8AJB - chains A and B of the 24 polymer chains in the assembly; structure by electron microscopy, 4.30 A resolution (low resolution: residue-level contacts below are approximate; hydrogen-bond / salt-bridge calls are withheld).

[Chain A (and B)]
Protein: Crescentin
Organism: Caulobacter vibrioides
Notes: chain B of this document is another copy of the same molecule, construct and numbering; everything in this record applies to it too
UniProtKB: A0A8F8EC09 (A0A8F8EC09_CAUVI); the construct has insertions or renumbered stretches relative to UniProt, so the offset changes along the chain: 1-405 = UniProt 1-405; 409-460 = UniProt 406-457
Sequence (460 residues; numbered 1 to 460; the number before each row is that of its first residue):
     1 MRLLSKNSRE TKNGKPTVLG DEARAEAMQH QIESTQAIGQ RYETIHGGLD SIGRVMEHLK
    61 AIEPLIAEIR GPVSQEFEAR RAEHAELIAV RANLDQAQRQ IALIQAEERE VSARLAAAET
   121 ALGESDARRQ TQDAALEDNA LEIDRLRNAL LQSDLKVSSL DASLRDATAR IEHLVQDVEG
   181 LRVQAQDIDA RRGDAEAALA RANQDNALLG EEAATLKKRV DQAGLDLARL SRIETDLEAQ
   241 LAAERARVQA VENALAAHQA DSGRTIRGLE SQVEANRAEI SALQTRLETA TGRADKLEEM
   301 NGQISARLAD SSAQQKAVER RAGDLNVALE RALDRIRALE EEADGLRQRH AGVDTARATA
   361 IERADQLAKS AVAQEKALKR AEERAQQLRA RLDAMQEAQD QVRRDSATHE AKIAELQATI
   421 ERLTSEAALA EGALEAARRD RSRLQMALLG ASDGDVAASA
Disordered / not traced: 1-32, 278-460 (chain B: 1-39, 278-460)
Differences from the reference sequence: insertion (406-408)

[Interface between chain A and chain B]
Residue-residue contacts (118):
  R80(A) with R80(B); E83(B)
  L87(A) with E83(B); L87(B)
  V90(A) with V90(B)
  N93(A) with L94(B)
  L94(A) with V90(B); N93(B); L94(B)
  Q100(A) with I101(B)
  I101(A) with Q100(B); I101(B)
  I104(A) with I104(B)
  Q105(A) with I104(B)
  E107(A) with E108(B)
  E108(A) with I104(B); E107(B); E108(B)
  V111(A) with E108(B); V111(B); L115(B)
  R114(A) with L115(B)
  L115(A) with V111(B); R114(B); L115(B)
  A118(A) with L122(B)
  A121(A) with L122(B); R129(B)
  L122(A) with A121(B); L122(B)
  S125(A) with S125(B); R129(B)
  R128(A) with R129(B)
  R129(A) with R128(B)
  Q132(A) with D133(B); L136(B)
  A135(A) with L136(B)
  L136(A) with Q132(B); L136(B); N139(B)
  N139(A) with L136(B); N139(B); A140(B); I143(B)
  E142(A) with I143(B)
  I143(A) with E142(B); I143(B)
  L146(A) with L146(B)
  A149(A) with L150(B)
  L150(A) with L150(B)
  S153(A) with S153(B); D154(B)
  K156(A) with V157(B)
  V157(A) with V157(B)
  L160(A) with V157(B); L160(B); D161(B); L164(B)
  L164(A) with L160(B); S163(B); L164(B)
  R170(A) with I171(B); E172(B)
  I171(A) with R170(B); I171(B)
  L174(A) with L174(B); V175(B)
  V175(A) with L174(B)
  D177(A) with V178(B)
  V178(A) with D177(B); V178(B)
  L181(A) with L181(B)
  R182(A) with L181(B)
  I188(A) with I188(B); D189(B); R192(B)
  D189(A) with I188(B)
  R191(A) with R192(B); E196(B)
  R192(A) with R191(B); R192(B)
  A195(A) with R192(B); A195(B)
  A198(A) with L199(B)
  L199(A) with A198(B)
  A202(A) with A202(B)
  N206(A) with D205(B)
  L209(A) with N206(B); L209(B)
  G210(A) with L209(B)
  A213(A) with E212(B)
  L216(A) with L216(B); K217(B)
  K217(A) with L216(B)
  V220(A) with L216(B)
  L227(A) with D226(B); L227(B); L230(B)
  L230(A) with L227(B); L230(B)
  L237(A) with L237(B); L241(B)
  L241(A) with L237(B); Q240(B)
  R245(A) with Q240(B); E244(B)
  V248(A) with E244(B); R247(B); V248(B)
  Q249(A) with E244(B)
  V251(A) with V251(B)
  L255(A) with L255(B)
  I266(A) with T265(B); L269(B)
  L269(A) with L269(B)
  V273(A) with V273(B); N276(B)
  N276(A) with N276(B)
Interface residues without a listed pair, chain A (87 interface residues in all): A97, R109, E124, D133, R147, D161, S163, E196, E212, A223, E234, E238, R247, H258, S262, Q272, R277
Interface residues without a listed pair, chain B (88 interface residues in all): A97, S112, A118, E119, A135, A149, K156, A167, A185, G210, A223, Q259, S262, I266, Q272

[In short]
87 residues of chain A face 88 of chain B across their interface.
Chain A and chain B are both Crescentin (Caulobacter vibrioides); the structure, Cryo-EM structure of
crescentin filaments (stutter mutant, C2 symmetry and large box), was determined by electron microscopy,
deposited together with 8AFE, 8AFH, 8AFL, 8AFM, 8AHL, 8AIA and 8AIX.
